PDB entry 3NMS | X-ray diffraction, 4.10 A resolution (low resolution: residue-level contacts below are approximate; hydrogen-bond / salt-bridge calls are withheld) | chains A and B of the 4 polymer chains in the assembly

== Chain A ==
Molecule: Complement C3
Organism: Homo sapiens
UniProt: P01024 (CO3_HUMAN); residues 1-645 here correspond to UniProt positions 23-667 (UniProt number = residue number + 22)
Chain sequence (645 residues; row label = number of the first residue in the row):
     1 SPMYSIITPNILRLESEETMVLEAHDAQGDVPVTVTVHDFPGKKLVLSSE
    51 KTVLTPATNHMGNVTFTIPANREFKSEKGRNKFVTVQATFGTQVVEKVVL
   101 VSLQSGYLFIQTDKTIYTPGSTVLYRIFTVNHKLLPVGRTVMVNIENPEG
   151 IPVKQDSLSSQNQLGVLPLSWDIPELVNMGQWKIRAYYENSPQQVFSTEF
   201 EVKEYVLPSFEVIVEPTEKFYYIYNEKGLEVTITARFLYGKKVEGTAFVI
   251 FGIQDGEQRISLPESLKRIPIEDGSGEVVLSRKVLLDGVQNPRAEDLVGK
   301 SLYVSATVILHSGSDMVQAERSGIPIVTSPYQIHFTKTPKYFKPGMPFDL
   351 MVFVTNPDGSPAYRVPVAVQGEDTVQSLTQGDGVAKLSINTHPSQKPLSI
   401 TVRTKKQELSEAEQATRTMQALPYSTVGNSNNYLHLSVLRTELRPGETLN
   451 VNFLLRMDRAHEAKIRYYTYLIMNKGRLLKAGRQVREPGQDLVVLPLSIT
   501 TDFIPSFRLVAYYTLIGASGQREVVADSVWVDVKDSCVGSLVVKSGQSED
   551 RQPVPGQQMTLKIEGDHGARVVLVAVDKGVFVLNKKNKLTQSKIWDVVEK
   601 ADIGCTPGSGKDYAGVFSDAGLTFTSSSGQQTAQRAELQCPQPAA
Not modelled in the structure: 74-77
Disulfides: Cys605-Cys640
Small-molecule neighbours: N-acetylglucosamine (NAG; 2-acetamido-2-deoxy-beta-D-glucopyranose): Thr19, Asn63, Lys480, Ala481
UniProt features mapped onto this chain:
  - site: Ser519, Gly520 (Microbial infection: Cleavage)
  - modified residue (Phosphoserine): Ser16, Ser48, Ser275, Ser281
  - glycosylation: Asn63 (N-linked (GlcNAc...) asparagine)

== Chain B ==
Molecule: Complement C3
Organism: Homo sapiens
UniProt: P01024 (CO3_HUMAN); residues 727-932 here correspond to UniProt positions 749-954 (UniProt number = residue number + 22)
Chain sequence (206 residues; row label = number of the first residue in the row):
   727 SNLDEDIIAEENIVSRSEFPESWLWNVEDLKEPPKNGISTKLMNIFLKDS
   777 ITTWEILAVSMSDKKGICVADPFEVTVMQDFFIDLRLPYSVVRNEQVEIR
   827 AVLYNYRQNQELKVRVELLHNPAFCSLATTKRRHQQTVTIPPKSSLSVPY
   877 VIVPLKTGLQEVEVKAAVYHHFISDGVRKSLKVVPEGIRMNKTVAVRTLD
   927 PERLGR
Not modelled in the structure: 727-728, 913-932
UniProt features mapped onto this chain:
  - site: Arg932 (Cleavage)
  - glycosylation: Asn917 (N-linked (GlcNAc...) asparagine)

== How chain A and chain B interact ==
Cross-chain cystine bridges: Cys537(A)-Cys794(B)
Pairs across the interface (172):
  Gln111(A) - Trp751(B)
  Asp113(A) - Ser748(B)
  Lys114(A) - Glu747(B)
  Lys114(A) - Ser748(B)
  Pro119(A) - Tyr815(B)
  Pro119(A) - Lys908(B)
  Leu124(A) - Trp751(B)
  Tyr125(A) - Trp751(B)
  Arg126(A) - Trp751(B)
  Arg126(A) - Asn752(B)
  Phe128(A) - Val785(B)
  Phe128(A) - Met787(B)
  Phe128(A) - Ile793(B)
  Leu134(A) - Gly792(B)
  Leu134(A) - Ile793(B)
  Leu135(A) - Asp789(B)
  Leu135(A) - Lys790(B)
  Pro136(A) - Met787(B)
  Pro136(A) - Asp789(B)
  Leu164(A) - Met787(B)
  Leu164(A) - Asp789(B)
  Gly165(A) - Met787(B)
  Val166(A) - Met787(B)
  Glu204(A) - Tyr815(B)
  Tyr205(A) - Glu747(B)
  Tyr205(A) - Tyr815(B)
  Val206(A) - Leu813(B)
  Val206(A) - Pro814(B)
  Val206(A) - Tyr815(B)
  Leu207(A) - Glu747(B)
  Leu207(A) - Arg812(B)
  Pro208(A) - Arg812(B)
  Ser209(A) - Asp810(B)
  Ser209(A) - Arg812(B)
  Phe237(A) - Tyr830(B)
  Leu238(A) - Thr778(B)
  Leu238(A) - Thr779(B)
  Tyr239(A) - Ile777(B)
  Tyr239(A) - Thr778(B)
  Tyr239(A) - Thr779(B)
  Tyr239(A) - Thr802(B)
  Tyr239(A) - Met804(B)
  Tyr239(A) - Phe808(B)
  Tyr239(A) - Tyr830(B)
  Tyr239(A) - Tyr832(B)
  Gly240(A) - Met804(B)
  Lys241(A) - Tyr832(B)
  Leu310(A) - Tyr830(B)
  Ser312(A) - Arg826(B)
  Ser312(A) - Val828(B)
  Ser312(A) - Ser873(B)
  Ser314(A) - Arg826(B)
  Ser314(A) - Val828(B)
  Thr501(A) - Lys791(B)
  Cys537(A) - Cys794(B)  disulfide
  Cys537(A) - Val795(B)
  Val538(A) - Lys791(B)
  Gly539(A) - Lys791(B)
  Ser540(A) - Cys794(B)
  Leu541(A) - Ala784(B)
  Leu541(A) - Val785(B)
  Leu541(A) - Ser786(B)
  Leu541(A) - Cys794(B)
  Leu541(A) - Ala796(B)
  Val543(A) - Ala784(B)
  Val543(A) - Phe799(B)
  Lys544(A) - Phe799(B)
  Ser545(A) - Phe799(B)
  Gln552(A) - Thr802(B)
  Gln552(A) - Met804(B)
  Pro553(A) - Leu773(B)
  Pro553(A) - Thr802(B)
  Pro553(A) - Val803(B)
  Pro553(A) - Met804(B)
  Val554(A) - Val803(B)
  Val554(A) - Gln805(B)
  Pro555(A) - Arg742(B)
  Pro555(A) - Asp775(B)
  Pro555(A) - Ile777(B)
  Pro555(A) - Val803(B)
  Pro555(A) - Gln805(B)
  Gly556(A) - Leu773(B)
  Gly556(A) - Lys774(B)
  Gln557(A) - Phe772(B)
  Gln557(A) - Leu773(B)
  Gln558(A) - Asn770(B)
  Gln558(A) - Ile771(B)
  Gln558(A) - Phe772(B)
  Met559(A) - Ile771(B)
  Met559(A) - Val801(B)
  Thr560(A) - Leu768(B)
  Thr560(A) - Met769(B)
  Thr560(A) - Asn770(B)
  Leu561(A) - Lys767(B)
  Leu561(A) - Leu768(B)
  Leu561(A) - Met769(B)
  Leu561(A) - Ile782(B)
  Leu561(A) - Phe799(B)
  Lys562(A) - Thr766(B)
  Lys562(A) - Lys767(B)
  Lys562(A) - Leu768(B)
  Ile563(A) - Ser765(B)
  Ile563(A) - Thr766(B)
  Ile563(A) - Lys767(B)
  Glu564(A) - Ile764(B)
  Glu564(A) - Ser765(B)
  Glu564(A) - Thr766(B)
  Gly565(A) - Leu756(B)
  Gly565(A) - Ile764(B)
  Gly565(A) - Ser765(B)
  Asp566(A) - Leu756(B)
  Asp566(A) - Lys791(B)
  His567(A) - Leu756(B)
  His567(A) - Glu758(B)
  His567(A) - Pro760(B)
  His567(A) - Gly763(B)
  His567(A) - Ser765(B)
  Gly568(A) - Leu756(B)
  Ala569(A) - Asp755(B)
  Ala569(A) - Leu756(B)
  Ala569(A) - Met787(B)
  Ala569(A) - Ser788(B)
  Arg570(A) - Val753(B)
  Arg570(A) - Glu754(B)
  Arg570(A) - Asp755(B)
  Arg570(A) - Val785(B)
  Arg570(A) - Ser786(B)
  Arg570(A) - Met787(B)
  Val571(A) - Val753(B)
  Val571(A) - Glu754(B)
  Val571(A) - Leu756(B)
  Val571(A) - Val785(B)
  Val572(A) - Asn752(B)
  Val572(A) - Val753(B)
  Val572(A) - Leu783(B)
  Val572(A) - Ala784(B)
  Val572(A) - Val785(B)
  Leu573(A) - Leu750(B)
  Leu573(A) - Trp751(B)
  Leu573(A) - Asn752(B)
  Leu573(A) - Met769(B)
  Leu573(A) - Leu783(B)
  Leu573(A) - Ala784(B)
  Val574(A) - Trp749(B)
  Val574(A) - Leu750(B)
  Val574(A) - Trp751(B)
  Val574(A) - Glu781(B)
  Val574(A) - Ile782(B)
  Val574(A) - Leu783(B)
  Ala575(A) - Ser748(B)
  Ala575(A) - Trp749(B)
  Ala575(A) - Leu750(B)
  Ala575(A) - Glu781(B)
  Val576(A) - Glu747(B)
  Val576(A) - Trp780(B)
  Val576(A) - Glu781(B)
  Asp577(A) - Glu747(B)
  Asp577(A) - Thr778(B)
  Asp577(A) - Thr779(B)
  Asp577(A) - Trp780(B)
  Lys578(A) - Thr779(B)
  Lys578(A) - Glu781(B)
  Lys578(A) - Glu800(B)
  Val580(A) - Glu747(B)
  Phe581(A) - Glu781(B)
  Lys588(A) - Glu781(B)
  Thr590(A) - Val795(B)
  Gln591(A) - Ile793(B)
  Gln591(A) - Cys794(B)
  Gln591(A) - Val795(B)
  Ile594(A) - Ile793(B)
  Ile594(A) - Val795(B)
Other interface residues (no listed pair), chain A (80 interface residues in all): Phe109, Ile116, Thr118, Thr129, Val130, Glu175, Gly313, Asp315, Val542, Leu589
Other interface residues (no listed pair), chain B (68 interface residues in all): Lys757, Ser776, Ser816

== Summary ==
80 residues of chain A and 68 residues of chain B are in contact; the contacts include 1 disulfide bond.
Ligands of chain A: N-acetylglucosamine.
Chain A is Complement C3 and chain B is Complement C3, both from Homo sapiens; the structure, Staphylococcal
Complement Inhibitor (SCIN) in complex with Human Complement C3c, was determined by X-ray diffraction (same
publication as 3OHX, 3L3O and 3L5N).
